9AYJ - chain A; structure by electron microscopy, 3.20 A resolution.

== Chain A ==
Molecule: Voltage-dependent T-type calcium channel subunit alpha-1H
Organism: Homo sapiens
UniProt: O95180 (CAC1H_HUMAN); the construct lacks a stretch of the UniProt sequence and is renumbered around it, so the offset changes along the chain: 1-425 = UniProt 1-425; 706-771 = UniProt 426-491; 772-2353 = UniProt 772-2353
Amino-acid sequence (2116 residues; each row starts with the number of its first residue; note: 280 numbers in that range are skipped by the numbering (no residue carries them; nothing is unmodelled there); numbers below 1 keep their minus sign (Met-42 is residue -42)):
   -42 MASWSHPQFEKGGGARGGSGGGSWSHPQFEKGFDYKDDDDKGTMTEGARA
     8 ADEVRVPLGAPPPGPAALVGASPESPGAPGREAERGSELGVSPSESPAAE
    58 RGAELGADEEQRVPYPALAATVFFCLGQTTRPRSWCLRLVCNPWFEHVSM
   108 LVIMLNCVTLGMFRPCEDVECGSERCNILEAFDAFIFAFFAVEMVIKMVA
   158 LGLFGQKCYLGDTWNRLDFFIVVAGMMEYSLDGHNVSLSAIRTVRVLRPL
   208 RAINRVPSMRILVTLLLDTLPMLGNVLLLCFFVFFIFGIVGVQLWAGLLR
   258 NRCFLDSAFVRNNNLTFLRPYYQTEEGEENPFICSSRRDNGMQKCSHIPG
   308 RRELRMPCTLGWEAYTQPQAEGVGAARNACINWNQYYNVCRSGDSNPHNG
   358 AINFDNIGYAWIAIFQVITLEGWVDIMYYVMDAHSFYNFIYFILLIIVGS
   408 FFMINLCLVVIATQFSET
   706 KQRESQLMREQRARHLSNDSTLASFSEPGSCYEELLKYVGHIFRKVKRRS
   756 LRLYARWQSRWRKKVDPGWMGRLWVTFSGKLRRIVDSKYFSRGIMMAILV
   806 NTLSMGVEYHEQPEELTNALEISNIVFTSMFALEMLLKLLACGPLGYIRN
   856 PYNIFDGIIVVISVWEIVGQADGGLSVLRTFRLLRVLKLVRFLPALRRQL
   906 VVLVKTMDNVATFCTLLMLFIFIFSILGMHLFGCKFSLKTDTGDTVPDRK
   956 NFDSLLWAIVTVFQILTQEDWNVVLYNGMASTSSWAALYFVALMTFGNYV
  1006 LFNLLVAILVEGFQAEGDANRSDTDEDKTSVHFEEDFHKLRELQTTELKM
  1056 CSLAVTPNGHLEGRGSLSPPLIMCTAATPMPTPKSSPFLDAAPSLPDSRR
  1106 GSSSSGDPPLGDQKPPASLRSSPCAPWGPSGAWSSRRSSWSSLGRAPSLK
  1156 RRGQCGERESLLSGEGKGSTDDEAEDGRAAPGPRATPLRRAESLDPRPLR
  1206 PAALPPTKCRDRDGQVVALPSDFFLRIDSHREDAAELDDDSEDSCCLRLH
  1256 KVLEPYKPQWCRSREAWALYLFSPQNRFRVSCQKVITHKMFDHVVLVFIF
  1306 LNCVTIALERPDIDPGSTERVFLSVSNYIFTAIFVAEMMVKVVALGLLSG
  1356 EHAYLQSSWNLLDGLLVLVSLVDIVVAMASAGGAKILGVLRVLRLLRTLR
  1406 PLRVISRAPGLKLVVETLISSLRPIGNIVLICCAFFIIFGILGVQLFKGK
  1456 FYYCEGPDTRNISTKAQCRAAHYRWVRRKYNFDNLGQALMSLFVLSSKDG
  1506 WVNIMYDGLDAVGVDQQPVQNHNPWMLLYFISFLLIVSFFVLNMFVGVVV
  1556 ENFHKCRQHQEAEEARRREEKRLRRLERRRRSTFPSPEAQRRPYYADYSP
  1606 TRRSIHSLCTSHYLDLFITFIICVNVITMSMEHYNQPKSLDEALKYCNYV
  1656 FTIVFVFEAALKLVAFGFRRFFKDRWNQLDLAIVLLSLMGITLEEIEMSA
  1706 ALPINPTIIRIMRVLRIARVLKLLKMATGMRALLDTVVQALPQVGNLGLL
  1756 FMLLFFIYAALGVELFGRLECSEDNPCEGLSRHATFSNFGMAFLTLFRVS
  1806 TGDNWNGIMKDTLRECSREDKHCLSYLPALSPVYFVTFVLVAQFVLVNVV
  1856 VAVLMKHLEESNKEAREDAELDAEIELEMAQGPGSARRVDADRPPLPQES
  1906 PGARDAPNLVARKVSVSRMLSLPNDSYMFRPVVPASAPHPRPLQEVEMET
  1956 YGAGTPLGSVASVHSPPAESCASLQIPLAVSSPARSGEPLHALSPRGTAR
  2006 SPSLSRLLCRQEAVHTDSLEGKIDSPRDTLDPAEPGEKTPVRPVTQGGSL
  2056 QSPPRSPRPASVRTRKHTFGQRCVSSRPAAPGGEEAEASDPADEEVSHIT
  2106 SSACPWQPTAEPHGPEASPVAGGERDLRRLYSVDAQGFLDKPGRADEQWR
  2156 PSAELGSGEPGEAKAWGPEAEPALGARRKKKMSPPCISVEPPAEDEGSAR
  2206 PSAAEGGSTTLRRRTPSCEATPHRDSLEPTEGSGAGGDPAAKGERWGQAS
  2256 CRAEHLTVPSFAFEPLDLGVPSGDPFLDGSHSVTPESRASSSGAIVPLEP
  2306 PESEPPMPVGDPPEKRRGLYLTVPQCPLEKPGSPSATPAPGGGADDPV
Not modelled in the structure: -42 to 95, 161-168, 310-337, 706-787, 876-880, 943-951, 1021-1281, 1385-1387, 1565-1603, 1867-2353
Differences from the reference sequence: expression tag (-42 to 0)
Disulfides: Cys123-Cys939, Cys260-Cys302, Cys291-Cys347, Cys1459-Cys1473, Cys1776-Cys1782, Cys1821-Cys1828
Bound ions: Ca2+: Glu378, Asp1504
Ligand contacts:
  - A1AHI (3,5-dichloro-N-[(1-{[(4S)-2,2-dimethyloxan-4-yl]methyl}-4-fluoropiperidin-4-yl)methyl]benzamide): Asn412, Leu415, Leu922, Phe968, Leu971, Thr972, Gln973, Asn1003, Phe1007, Lys1503, Leu1539, Leu1540, Ser1543, Leu1547, Phe1550, Val1852
  - pe(15:0/15:0) (JL3; [(2R)-3-[2-azanylethoxy(oxidanyl)phosphoryl]oxy-2-pentadecanoyloxy-propyl] pentadecanoate), molecule 1: Phe238, Phe241, Asn363, Ile364, Gly365, Tyr366, Trp368, Ile369, Phe372, Ser988, Ser989, Trp990, Ala992, Leu993, Val996
  - pe(15:0/15:0) (JL3), molecule 2: Val882, Thr885, Phe886, Leu888, Leu889, Phe1444, Leu1451, Lys1455, Asn1528, Trp1530, Met1531, Leu1533, Tyr1534, Ser1537
  - pe(15:0/15:0) (JL3), molecule 3: Leu932, Leu936, Ser986, Thr987, Ser988, Trp990, Ala991, Leu993, Tyr994, Ala997
  - pe(15:0/15:0) (JL3), molecule 4: Leu1427, Val1434, Cys1437, Cys1438, Phe1441, Phe1498, Ser1501, Ser1502, Lys1503, Val1542, Val1546, Met1549, Gly1807, Val1844, Leu1845, Val1846, Gln1848, Phe1849, Val1852
  - 1-O-octadecyl-sn-glycero-3-phosphocholine (LPE): Phe393, Tyr394, Phe396, Ile400, Ile404, Met1757, Asn1793, Gly1795, Met1796, Phe1798, Leu1799, Phe1802
  - N-acetylglucosamine (NAG; 2-acetamido-2-deoxy-beta-D-glucopyranose): Asp263, Phe266, Tyr343, Asn345, Val346
What the authors report for this chain:
  - binding site for A1AHI: Leu415, Leu922, Leu971, Asn1003, Phe1007, Lys1503, Leu1539, Ser1543, Leu1547, Phe1550
  - mutagenesis - F1007L: unchanged binding to A1AHI
  - specificity-determining residues: Phe1007

== In short ==
Bound to chain A: compound A1AHI, N-acetylglucosamine, 1-O-octadecyl-sn-glycero-3-phosphocholine and 4 copies
of pe(15:0/15:0). Glu378 and Asp1504 form the Ca2+ site. The paper reports a binding site for A1AHI at Leu415,
Leu922 and Leu971 among others; F1007L leaves binding to A1AHI unchanged.
Chain A is Voltage-dependent T-type calcium channel subunit alpha-1H (Homo sapiens); the structure, Cryo-EM
structure of human Cav3.2 with TTA-P2, was determined by electron microscopy (same publication as 9AYG, 9AYH,
9AYK and 9AYL).
